2I5W - chains E and A of the 3 polymer chains in the assembly; structure by X-ray diffraction, 2.60 A resolution.

Chain E:
Molecule: 12-nt DNA strand
Sequence (12 nucleotides; numbered 1 to 12; the number before each row is that of its first residue):
     1 GGTAGACCTGGA

Chain A:
Name: N-glycosylase/DNA lyase
From: Homo sapiens
Notes: EC 3.2.2.-, 4.2.99.18; fragment: 8-oxoguanine DNA glycosylase, DNA-(apurinic or apyrimidinic site) lyase, AP lyase
UniProtKB: O15527 (OGG1_HUMAN); residue numbers follow UniProt; this construct covers 12-323
Amino-acid sequence (315 residues; row label = number of the first residue in the row):
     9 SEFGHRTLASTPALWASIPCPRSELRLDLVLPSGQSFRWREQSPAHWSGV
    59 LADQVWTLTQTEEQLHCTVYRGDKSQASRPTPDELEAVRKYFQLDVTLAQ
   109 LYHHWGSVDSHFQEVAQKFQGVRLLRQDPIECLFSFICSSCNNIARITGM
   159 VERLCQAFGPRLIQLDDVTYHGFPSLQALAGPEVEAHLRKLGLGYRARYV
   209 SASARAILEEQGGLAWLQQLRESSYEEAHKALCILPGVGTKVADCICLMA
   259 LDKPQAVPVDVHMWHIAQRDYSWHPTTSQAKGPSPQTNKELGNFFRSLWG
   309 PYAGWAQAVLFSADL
Not modelled in the structure: 80-83
Differences from the reference sequence: cloning artifact (9-11); engineered mutation Cys149 (Asn in O15527)
Ion coordination: Ca2+: Cys241, Leu243, Val246 (shared with 1 residue of chain F)
Swiss-Prot annotation at these positions:
  - active site: Lys249 (Schiff-base intermediate with DNA)
  - binding site (DNA): Arg154, Arg204, His270, Gln287
  - binding site (8-oxoguanine): Pro266, Asp268, Gln315, Phe319
  - natural variant: Gly12 (G12E: Found in a kidney cancer sample), Arg46 (R46Q: Found in a clear cell renal cell carcinoma sample), Ala85 (A85S: Found in a lung cancer sample), Arg131 (R131Q: Found in a lung cancer sample), Arg154 (R154H: Found in a gastric cancer sample), Ser232 (S232T: Found in a kidney cancer sample)
  - mutagenesis: Lys249 (K249Q: Loss of activity), Asp268 (D268E/Q: No effect on activity; D268N: Decreases activity about 65-fold)
What the authors report for this chain:
  - mutagenesis - N149C: decreased catalytic activity
  - contacts within the chain: His270-Asp322
  - binding site for the 10-nt DNA strand: Gly245, Val250, Val269
  - conformationally variable residues (helix shift): His270, Phe319

How chain E and chain A interact:
Residue-residue contacts (13; chain E residue first):
  DG2(E) - Gln294(A)  sugar contact
  DT3(E) - Ala288(A)  phosphate contact
  DT3(E) - Ser292(A)  phosphate contact
  DT3(E) - Gln294(A)  hydrogen bond to the phosphate
  DC7(E) - Tyr203(A)  phosphate contact
  DC8(E) - Cys149(A)  base contact
  DC8(E) - Arg154(A)  base contact
  DC8(E) - Arg197(A)  hydrogen bond to the phosphate
  DC8(E) - Gly202(A)  sugar contact
  DC8(E) - Tyr203(A)  hydrogen bond to the sugar
  DC8(E) - Arg204(A)  hydrogen bond to the base
  DC8(E) - Arg206(A)  salt bridge to the phosphate
  DT9(E) - Arg154(A)  sugar contact
Interface residues without a listed pair, chain A (11 interface residues in all): Pro293

In short:
5 residues of chain E and 11 residues of chain A are in contact; the contacts include 4 hydrogen bonds and 1
salt bridge. Polar contacts include DC8(E)-Arg204(A), DC8(E)-Tyr203(A) and DT3(E)-Gln294(A). From the paper: a
binding site for the 10-nt DNA strand at Gly245(A), Val250(A) and Val269(A); N149C of chain A reduces
catalytic activity.
Here chain E is a 12-nt DNA strand and chain A is N-glycosylase/DNA lyase (Homo sapiens). Entry 2I5W
(Structure of hOGG1 crosslinked to DNA sampling a normal G adjacent to an oxoG) was determined by X-ray
diffraction.
